7OP3 - chain A; structure by electron microscopy, 3.50 A resolution.

Chain A:
Name: Cation-transporting ATPase
Organism: Chaetomium thermophilum var. thermophilum DSM 1495
Notes: EC 7.2.2.-
Reference sequence: G0S7G9 (G0S7G9_CHATD); numbering as in UniProt (aligned over 1-1388)
Chain sequence (1394 residues; row label = number of the first residue in the row):
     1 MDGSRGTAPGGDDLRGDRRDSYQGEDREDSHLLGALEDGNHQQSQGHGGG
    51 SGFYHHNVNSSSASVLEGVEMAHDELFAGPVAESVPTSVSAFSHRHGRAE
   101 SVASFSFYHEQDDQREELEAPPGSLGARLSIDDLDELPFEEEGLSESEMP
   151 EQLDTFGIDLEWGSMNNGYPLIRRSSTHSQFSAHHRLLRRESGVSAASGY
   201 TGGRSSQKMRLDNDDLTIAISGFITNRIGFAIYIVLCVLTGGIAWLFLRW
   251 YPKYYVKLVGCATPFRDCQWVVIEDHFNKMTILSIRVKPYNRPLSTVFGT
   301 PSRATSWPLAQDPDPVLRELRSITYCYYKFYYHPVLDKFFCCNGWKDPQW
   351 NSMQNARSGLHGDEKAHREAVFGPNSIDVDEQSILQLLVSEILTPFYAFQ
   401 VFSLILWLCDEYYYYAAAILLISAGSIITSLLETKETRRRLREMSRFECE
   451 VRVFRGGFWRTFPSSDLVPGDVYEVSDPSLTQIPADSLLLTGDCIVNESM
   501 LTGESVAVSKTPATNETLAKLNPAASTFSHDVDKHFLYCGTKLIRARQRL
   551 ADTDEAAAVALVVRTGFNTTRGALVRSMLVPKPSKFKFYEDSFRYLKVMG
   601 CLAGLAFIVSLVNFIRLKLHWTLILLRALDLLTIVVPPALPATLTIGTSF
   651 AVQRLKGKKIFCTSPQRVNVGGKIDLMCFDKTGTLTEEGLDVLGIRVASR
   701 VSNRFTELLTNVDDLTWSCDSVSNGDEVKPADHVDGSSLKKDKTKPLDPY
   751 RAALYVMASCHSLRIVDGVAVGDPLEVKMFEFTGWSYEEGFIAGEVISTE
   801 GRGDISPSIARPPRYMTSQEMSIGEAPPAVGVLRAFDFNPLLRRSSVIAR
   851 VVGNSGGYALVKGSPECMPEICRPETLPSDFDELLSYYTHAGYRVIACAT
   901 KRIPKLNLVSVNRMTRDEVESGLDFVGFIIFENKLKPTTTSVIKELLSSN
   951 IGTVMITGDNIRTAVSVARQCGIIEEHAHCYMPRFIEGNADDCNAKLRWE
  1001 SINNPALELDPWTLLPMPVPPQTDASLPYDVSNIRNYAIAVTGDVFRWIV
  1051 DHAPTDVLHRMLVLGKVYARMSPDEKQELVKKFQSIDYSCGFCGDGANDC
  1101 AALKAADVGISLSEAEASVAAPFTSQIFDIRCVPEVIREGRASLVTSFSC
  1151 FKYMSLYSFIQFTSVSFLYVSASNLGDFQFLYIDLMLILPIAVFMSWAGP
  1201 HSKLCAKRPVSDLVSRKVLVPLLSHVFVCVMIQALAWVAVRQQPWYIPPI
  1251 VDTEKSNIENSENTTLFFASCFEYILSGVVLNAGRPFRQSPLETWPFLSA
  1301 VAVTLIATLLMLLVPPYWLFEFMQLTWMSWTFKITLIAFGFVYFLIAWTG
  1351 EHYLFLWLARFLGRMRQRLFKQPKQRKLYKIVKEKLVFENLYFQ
Disordered / not traced: 1-202, 299-314, 548-557, 720-744, 799-825, 1020-1033
Differences from the reference sequence: expression tag (1389-1394)
Ligand contacts: spermine (SPM): W407, D410, E411, Y412, Y415, R627, D630, T633, I634, Y1157, Q1161, N1174, D1177, F1180, D1184, K1255
From the paper describing this entry:
  - binding site for spermine: D630, Y1157, D1177, D1184
  - mutagenesis - D680N: abolished catalytic activity
  - catalytic residues: D680

Overview:
Ligands of chain A: spermine. The paper reports the catalytic residue D680; D680N abolishes catalytic
activity.
Chain A is Cation-transporting ATPase (Chaetomium thermophilum var. thermophilum DSM 1495); the structure,
Cryo-EM structure of P5B-ATPase E2PiSPM, was determined by electron microscopy (same publication as 7OP1 and
7OP8).
